7YUY - chain F; structure by electron microscopy, 3.50 A resolution.

[Chain F]
Molecule: 1,3-beta-glucan synthase component FKS1
From: Saccharomyces cerevisiae
Notes: EC 2.4.1.34
UniProt: P38631 (FKS1_YEAST); residues 1-1876 here = UniProt positions 1-1876
Chain sequence (1876 residues; each row starts with the number of its first residue):
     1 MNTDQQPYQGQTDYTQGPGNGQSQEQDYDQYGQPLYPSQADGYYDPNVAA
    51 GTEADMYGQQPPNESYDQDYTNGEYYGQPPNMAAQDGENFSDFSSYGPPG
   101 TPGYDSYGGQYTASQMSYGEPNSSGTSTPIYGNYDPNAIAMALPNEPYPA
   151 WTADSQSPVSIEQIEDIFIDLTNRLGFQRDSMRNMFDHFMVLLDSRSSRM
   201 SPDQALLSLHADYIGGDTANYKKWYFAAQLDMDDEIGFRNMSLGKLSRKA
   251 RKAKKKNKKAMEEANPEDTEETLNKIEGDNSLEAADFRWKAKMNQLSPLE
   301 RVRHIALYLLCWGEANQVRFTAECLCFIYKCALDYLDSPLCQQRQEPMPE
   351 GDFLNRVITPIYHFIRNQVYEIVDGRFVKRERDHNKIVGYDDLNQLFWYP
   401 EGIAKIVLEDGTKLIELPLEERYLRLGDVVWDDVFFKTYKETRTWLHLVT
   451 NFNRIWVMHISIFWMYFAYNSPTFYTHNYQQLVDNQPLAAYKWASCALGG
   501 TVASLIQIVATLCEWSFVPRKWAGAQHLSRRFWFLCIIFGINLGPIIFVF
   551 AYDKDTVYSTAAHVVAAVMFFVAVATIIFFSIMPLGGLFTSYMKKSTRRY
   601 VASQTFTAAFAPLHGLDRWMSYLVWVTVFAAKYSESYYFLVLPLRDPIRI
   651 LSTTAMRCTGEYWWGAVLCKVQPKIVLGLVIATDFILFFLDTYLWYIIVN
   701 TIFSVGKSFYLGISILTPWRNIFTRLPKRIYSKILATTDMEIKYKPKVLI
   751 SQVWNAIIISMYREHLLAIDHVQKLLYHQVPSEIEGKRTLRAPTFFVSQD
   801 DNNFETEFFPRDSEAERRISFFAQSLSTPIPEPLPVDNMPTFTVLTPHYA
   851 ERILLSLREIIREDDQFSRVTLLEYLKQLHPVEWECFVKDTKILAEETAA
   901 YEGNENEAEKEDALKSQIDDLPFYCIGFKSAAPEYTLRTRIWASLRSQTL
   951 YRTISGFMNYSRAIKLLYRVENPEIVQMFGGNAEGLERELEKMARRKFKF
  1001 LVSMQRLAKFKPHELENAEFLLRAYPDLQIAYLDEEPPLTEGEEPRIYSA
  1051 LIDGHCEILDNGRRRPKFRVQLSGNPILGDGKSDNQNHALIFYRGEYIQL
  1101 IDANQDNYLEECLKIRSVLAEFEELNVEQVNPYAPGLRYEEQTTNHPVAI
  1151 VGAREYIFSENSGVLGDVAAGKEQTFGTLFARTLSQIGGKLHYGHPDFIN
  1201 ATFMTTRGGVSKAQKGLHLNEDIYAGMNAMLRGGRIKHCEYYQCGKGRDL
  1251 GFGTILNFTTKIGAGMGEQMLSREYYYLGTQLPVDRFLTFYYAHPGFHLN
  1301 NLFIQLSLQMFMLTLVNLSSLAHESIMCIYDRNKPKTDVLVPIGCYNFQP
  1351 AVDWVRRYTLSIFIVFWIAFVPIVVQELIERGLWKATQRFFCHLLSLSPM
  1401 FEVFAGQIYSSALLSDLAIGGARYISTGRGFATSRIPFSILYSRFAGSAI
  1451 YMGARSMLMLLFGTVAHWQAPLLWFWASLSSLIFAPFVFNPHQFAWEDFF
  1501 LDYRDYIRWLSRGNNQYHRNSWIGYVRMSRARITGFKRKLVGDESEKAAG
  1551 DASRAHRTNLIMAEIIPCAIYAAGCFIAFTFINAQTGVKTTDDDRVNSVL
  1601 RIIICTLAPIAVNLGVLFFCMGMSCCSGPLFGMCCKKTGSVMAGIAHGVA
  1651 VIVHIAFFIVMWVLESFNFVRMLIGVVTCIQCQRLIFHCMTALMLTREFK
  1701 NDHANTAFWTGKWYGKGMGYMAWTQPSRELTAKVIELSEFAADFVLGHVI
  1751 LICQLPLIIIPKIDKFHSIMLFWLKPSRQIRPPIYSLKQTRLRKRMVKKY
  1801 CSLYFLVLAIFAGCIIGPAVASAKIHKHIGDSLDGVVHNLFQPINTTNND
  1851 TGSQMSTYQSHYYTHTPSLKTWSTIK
Not modelled in the structure: 1-145, 244-278, 475-487, 799-805, 897-931, 1159-1167, 1247-1266, 1419-1435, 1516-1554, 1627-1637, 1698-1723, 1861-1876
Differences from the reference sequence: engineered mutation Pro-643 (Ser in P38631)
Curated features (UniProtKB/Swiss-Prot):
  - modified residue (Phosphothreonine): Thr-269, Thr-272
  - cross-link (Glycyl lysine isopeptide (Lys-Gly)): Lys-259 (interchain with G-Cter in ubiquitin), Lys-275 (interchain with G-Cter in ubiquitin), Lys-386 (interchain with G-Cter in ubiquitin), Lys-910 (interchain with G-Cter in ubiquitin), Lys-915 (interchain with G-Cter in ubiquitin), Lys-1539 (interchain with G-Cter in ubiquitin), Lys-1547 (interchain with G-Cter in ubiquitin)
  - mutagenesis: Glu-146 (E146V: In 1132; temperature-sensitive mutant; no gross alteration in beta-glucan content of cells; when associated with N-329; N-335 and DEL-GSC2), Val-302 (V302N: In 1082; temperature-sensitive mutant; no gross alteration in beta-glucan content of cells; when associated with DEL-GSC2), Tyr-329 (Y329N: In 1132; temperature-sensitive mutant; no gross alteration in beta-glucan content of cells; when associated with V-146; N-335 and DEL-GSC2), Tyr-335 (Y335N: In 1132; temperature-sensitive mutant; no gross alteration in beta-glucan content of cells; when associated with V-146; N-329 and DEL-GSC2), Asn-470 (N470K: In ACR79-5; selectively resistant to antibiotic arborcandin C), Thr-605 (T605I: In 1093; temperature-sensitive mutant; higher beta-glucan content of cells; when associated with T-761 and DEL-GSC2), Leu-642 (L642S: In ACR1A3; selectively resistant to antibiotic arborcandin C), Ile-713 (I713L: In 1163; temperature-sensitive mutant; no gross alteration in beta-glucan content of cells; when associated with V-722 and DEL-GSC2), Ile-722 (I722V: In 1163; temperature-sensitive mutant; no gross alteration in beta-glucan content of cells; when associated with L-713 and DEL-GSC2), Met-761 (M761T: In 1093; temperature-sensitive mutant; higher beta-glucan content of cells; when associated with I-605 and DEL-GSC2), Ala-823 (A823V: In 1104; temperature-sensitive mutant; lower beta-glucan content of cells; when associated with E-920 and DEL-GSC2), Thr-828 (T828A: In 1014; temperature-sensitive mutant; no gross alteration in beta-glucan content of cells; partially K1 killer toxin-sensitive; when associated with DEL-GSC2), 16 further mutagenesis entries in UniProt
Disulfides: Cys-1328/Cys-1345
Residues lining bound ligands:
  - tetradecane (C14): Phe-685, Leu-1306, Gln-1309, Met-1310, Pro-1567, Tyr-1571
  - XKP ((11R,14S)-17-amino-14-hydroxy-8,14-dioxo-9,13,15-trioxa-14lambda~5~-phosphaheptadecan-11-yl decanoate): Tyr-1451, Ala-1454, Arg-1455, His-1654, Phe-1658, Ile-1680, Gln-1683, Arg-1684, Phe-1687, His-1688, Ser-1738, Glu-1739, Ala-1742, Val-1745, Leu-1746
What the authors report for this chain:
  - mutagenesis - S643P/K1261A, F1258A, K1261A: abolished catalytic activity
  - conformationally variable residues (side-chain flip): Tyr-638, Phe-639
  - mutagenesis - F639S, S643P: increased growth in response to caspofungin
  - catalytic residues: Tyr-849, Glu-851, Lys-1082, Asn-1085, Glu-1221, Asp-1222, Phe-1258, Lys-1261 (by similarity / conservation)
  - mutagenesis - Y849A/E851A, E851A, K1082A/N1085A, K1082A, D1222A, F1258A, K1261A: abolished growth
  - mutagenesis - N1085A, F1297A, H1298A: decreased growth
  - mutagenesis - Y849A: unchanged growth
  - mutagenesis - Y849A, E851A, K1082A, N1085A: decreased catalytic activity
  - mutagenesis - F1311A, F1475A: increased growth
  - mutagenesis - F1475A: increased catalytic activity

[In short]
Bound to chain F: tetradecane and compound XKP. UniProt lists 28 mutagenesis sites. The paper reports
catalytic residues Tyr-849, Glu-851 and Lys-1082 among others; Y849A/E851A, E851A and K1082A/N1085A, among
others, abolish growth; 16 substitutions were tested in all.
Chain F is 1,3-beta-glucan synthase component FKS1 (Saccharomyces cerevisiae); the structure, Structure of a
mutated membrane-bound glycosyltransferase, was determined by electron microscopy, deposited together with
7XE4.
